Entry 6B0C (electron microscopy, 3.51 A resolution); this record covers chains D and K of the 5 polymer chains in the assembly.

[Chain D]
Name: Tubulin beta chain
Organism: Sus scrofa
Reference sequence: F2Z5B2 (F2Z5B2_PIG); numbering as in UniProt (aligned over 1-445)
Amino-acid sequence (445 residues; each row starts with the number of its first residue):
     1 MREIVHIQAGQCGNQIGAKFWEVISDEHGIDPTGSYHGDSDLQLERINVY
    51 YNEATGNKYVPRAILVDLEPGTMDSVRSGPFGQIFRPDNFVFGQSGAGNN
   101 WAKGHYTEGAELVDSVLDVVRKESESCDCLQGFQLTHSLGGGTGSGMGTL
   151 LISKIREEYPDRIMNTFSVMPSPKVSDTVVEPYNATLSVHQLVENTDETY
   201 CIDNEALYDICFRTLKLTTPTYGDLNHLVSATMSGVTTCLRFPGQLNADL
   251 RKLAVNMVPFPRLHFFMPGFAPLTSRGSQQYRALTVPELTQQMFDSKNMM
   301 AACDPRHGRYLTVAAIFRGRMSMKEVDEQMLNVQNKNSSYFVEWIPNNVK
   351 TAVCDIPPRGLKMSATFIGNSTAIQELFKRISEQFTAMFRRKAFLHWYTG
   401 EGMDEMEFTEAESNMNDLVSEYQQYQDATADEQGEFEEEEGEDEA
Disordered / not traced: 430-445
Residues lining bound ligands:
  - GDP (guanosine-5'-diphosphate): Gly10, Gln11, Cys12, Gln15, Asn99, Ser138, Gly140, Gly141, Gly142, Thr143, Gly144, Asp177, Asn204, Tyr222, Leu225, Asn226
  - GTP (guanosine-5'-triphosphate): Gln245, Leu246, Lys252
  - taxol (TA1): Glu22, Val23, Asp26, Glu27, Leu215, Asp224, His227, Leu228, Ala231, Ser234, Phe270, Pro272, Leu273, Thr274, Ser275, Arg276, Gln279, Arg318, Pro358, Arg359, Gly360, Leu361

[Chain K]
Name: Kinesin-like protein Klp10A
Organism: Drosophila melanogaster
Notes: fragment: motor
Reference sequence: Q960Z0 (KI10A_DROME); aligned to UniProt positions 279-614 over residues 279-614 (the alignment contains insertions or deletions, so no single offset holds)
Amino-acid sequence (374 residues; numbered 242 to 615; the number before each row is that of its first residue):
   242 MRGSHHHHHHGMASMTGGQQMGRDLYDDDDKDPSSRSITVCVRKRPISRK
   292 EVNRKEIDVISVPRKDMLIVHEPRSKVDLTKFLENHKFRFDYAFNDTCDN
   342 AMVYKYTAKPLVKTIFEGGMATCFAYGQTGSGKTHTMGGEFNGKVQDCKN
   392 GIYAMAAKDVFVTLNMPRYRAMNLVVSASFFEIYSGKVFDLLSDKQKLRV
   442 LEDGKQQVQVVGLTEKVVDGVEEVLKLIQHGNAARTSGQTSANSNSSRSH
   492 AVFQIVLRPQGSTKIHGKFSFIDLAGNERGVDTSSADRQTRMEGAEINKS
   542 LLALKECIRALGKQSAHLPFRVSKLTQVLRDSFIGEKSKTCMIAMISPGL
   592 SSCEHTLNTLRYADRVKELVVKDI
Disordered / not traced: 242-277, 614-615
Sequence notes: expression tag (242-278)
Bound ions: Mg2+: Ser488 (together with AMP-PNP)
Residues lining bound ligands: AMP-PNP (ANP; phosphoaminophosphonic acid-adenylate ester): Arg284, Arg286, Pro287, Gln369, Thr370, Gly371, Ser372, Gly373, Lys374, Thr375, His376, Phe382, Asn484, Asn486, Ser487, Ser488, Ala516
Swiss-Prot annotation at these positions:
  - binding site (ATP): Gly368 to Thr375
Reported in the primary citation:
  - conformationally variable residues (loop rearrangement): Leu610

[Interface between chain D and chain K]
Residue-residue contacts (14; chain D residue first):
  Glu194(D) - Lys350(K)  salt bridge
  Arg262(D) - Lys346(K)
  Glu405(D) - Lys390(K)
  Met406(D) - Lys390(K)
  Met406(D) - Ala395(K)
  Met406(D) - Met396(K)  hydrophobic
  Met406(D) - Lys399(K)
  Glu410(D) - Lys399(K)  salt bridge
  Ser413(D) - Ala342(K)
  Ser413(D) - Met343(K)
  Asn414(D) - Lys346(K)
  Asp417(D) - Met343(K)
  Asp417(D) - Lys346(K)  salt bridge
  Asp417(D) - Tyr347(K)  hydrogen bond
Other interface residues (no listed pair), chain D (12 interface residues in all): Glu157, Thr409, Glu421, Gln424
Other interface residues (no listed pair), chain K (12 interface residues in all): Lys306, Asn391, Pro408

[Summary]
The chain D/chain K interface involves 12 residues from each chain, with 1 hydrogen bond and 3 salt bridges.
Polar contacts include Glu194(D)-Lys350(K), Glu410(D)-Lys399(K) and Asp417(D)-Lys346(K). Chain D binds GTP,
GDP and taxol. Ligands of chain K: AMP-PNP. UniProt lists 8 ATP-binding residues on chain K. The paper reports
conformational variability at Leu610(K).
Here chain D is Tubulin beta chain (Sus scrofa) and chain K is Kinesin-like protein Klp10A (Drosophila
melanogaster). Entry 6B0C (KLP10A-AMPPNP in complex with curved tubulin and a microtubule) was determined by
electron microscopy (same publication as 6B0I and 6B0L).
